Entry 1D7A (X-ray diffraction, 2.50 A resolution); this record covers chains B and D of the 8 polymer chains in the assembly.

Chain B (and D):
Name: Phosphoribosylaminoimidazole carboxylase
Organism: Escherichia coli
Notes: EC 4.1.1.21; fragment: catalytic subunit; chain D of this document is another copy of the same molecule, construct and numbering; everything in this record applies to it too
UniProt: P09028 (PUR6_ECOLI); residue numbers follow UniProt; this construct covers 7-167
Amino-acid sequence (161 residues; row label = number of the first residue in the row):
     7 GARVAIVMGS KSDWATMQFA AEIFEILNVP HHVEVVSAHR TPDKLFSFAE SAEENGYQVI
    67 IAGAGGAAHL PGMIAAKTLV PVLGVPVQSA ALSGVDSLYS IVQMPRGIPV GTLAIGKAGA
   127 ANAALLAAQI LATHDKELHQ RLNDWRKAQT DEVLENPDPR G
Differences from the reference sequence: conflict Gly7 (Pro in P09028); engineered mutation Mse14 (Met in P09028), Mse23 (Met in P09028), Mse79 (Met in P09028), Mse110 (Met in P09028)
Modified residues: Mse14, Mse23, Mse79, Mse110 (selenomethionine; parent Met)
Residues lining bound ligands: 5-aminoimidazole ribonucleotide (AIR): Gly15, Ser16, Ser18, Asp19, Ser43, Ala44, His45, Arg46, Gly69, Ala70, Gly71, Leu76, Val93

Chain B / chain D interface:
Pairs across the interface (19; chain B residue first):
  Trp20(B) - Pro165(D)  hydrophobic
  Trp20(B) - Arg166(D)
  His37(B) - Arg166(D)
  Val39(B) - Pro165(D)  hydrophobic
  Val39(B) - Arg166(D)
  Glu40(B) - Pro163(D)
  Val41(B) - Val159(D)  hydrophobic
  Val41(B) - Pro163(D)  hydrogen bond (backbone-backbone)
  Val41(B) - Pro165(D)
  Arg46(B) - Thr156(D)  hydrogen bond (backbone-side chain)
  Arg46(B) - Val159(D)
  Thr47(B) - Thr156(D)
  Thr47(B) - Leu160(D)
  Lys50(B) - Leu160(D)
  Lys50(B) - Pro163(D)
  Ala97(B) - Gln94(D)
  Ala97(B) - Ser99(D)
  Ala97(B) - Ile121(D)  hydrophobic
  Leu98(B) - Val101(D)  hydrophobic
Other interface residues (no listed pair), chain B (13 interface residues in all): Mse14, Lys17, Ser43
Other interface residues (no listed pair), chain D (13 interface residues in all): Glu158, Asn162, Asp164

Summary:
The chain B/chain D interface involves 13 residues from each chain; the contacts include 2 hydrogen bonds.
Polar pairs include Arg46(B)-Thr156(D) and Val41(B)-Pro163(D). Chain B binds 5-aminoimidazole ribonucleotide.
Chain B and chain D are both Phosphoribosylaminoimidazole carboxylase (Escherichia coli); the structure,
Crystal structure of E. coli pure-mononucleotide complex, was determined by X-ray diffraction together with
1QCZ from the same study.
